6TDA - chains G and I of the 23 polymer chains in the assembly; structure by electron microscopy, 15.00 A resolution (very low resolution: no residue pairs are listed; an interface is given only as per-side residue counts).

# Chain G
Protein: Histone H2A
Source organism: Xenopus laevis
Reference sequence: Q6AZJ8 (Q6AZJ8_XENLA); residues 1-129 here correspond to UniProt positions 2-130 (UniProt number = residue number + 1)
Chain sequence (129 residues; row label = number of the first residue in the row):
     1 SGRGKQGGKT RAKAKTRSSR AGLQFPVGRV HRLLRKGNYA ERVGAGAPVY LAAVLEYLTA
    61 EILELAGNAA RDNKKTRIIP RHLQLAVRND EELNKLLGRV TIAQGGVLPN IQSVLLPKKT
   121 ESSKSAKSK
Unresolved in the structure: 1-14, 117-129

# Chain I
Molecule: DNA-i
Sequence (237 nucleotides; row label = number of the first residue in the row; numbers below 1 keep their minus sign (DC-35 is residue -35)):
   -35 CCTACGGACC GGATATCTTC CCTGTGTATG GGTTTCCATC AGAATCCCGG TGCCGAGGCC
    25 GCTCAATTGG TCGTAGACAG CTCTAGCACC GCTTAAACGC ACGTACGCGC TGTCCCCCGC
    85 GTTTTAACCG CCAAGGGGAT TACTCCCTAG TCTCCAGGCA CGTGTCAGAT ATATACATCG
   145 ATTTAACTCT TTTCGTCGGT TTTTTTCGCC TTTAAAACTA GGCGGGCTGG GTAATGA
Unresolved in the structure: 125-201

# Chain G / chain I interface
At this resolution (15 A) residue pairs are not listed: 10 residues of chain G and 8 of chain I lie at the interface.

# Summary
10 residues of chain G and 8 residues of chain I are in contact.
Here chain G is Histone H2A (Xenopus laevis) and chain I is DNA-i. Entry 6TDA (Structure of SWI/SNF chromatin
remodeler RSC bound to a nucleosome) was determined by electron microscopy.
